Entry 1ODM (X-ray diffraction, 1.15 A resolution); this record covers chain A.

== Chain A ==
Molecule: Isopenicillin N synthase
Source organism: Emericella nidulans (strain FGSC A4 / ATCC 38163 / CBS 112.46 / NRRL 194 / M139)
Notes: EC 1.21.3.1
UniProt: P05326 (IPNS_EMENI); residues 1-331 here = UniProt positions 1-331
Chain sequence (331 residues; numbered 1 to 331; the number before each row is that of its first residue):
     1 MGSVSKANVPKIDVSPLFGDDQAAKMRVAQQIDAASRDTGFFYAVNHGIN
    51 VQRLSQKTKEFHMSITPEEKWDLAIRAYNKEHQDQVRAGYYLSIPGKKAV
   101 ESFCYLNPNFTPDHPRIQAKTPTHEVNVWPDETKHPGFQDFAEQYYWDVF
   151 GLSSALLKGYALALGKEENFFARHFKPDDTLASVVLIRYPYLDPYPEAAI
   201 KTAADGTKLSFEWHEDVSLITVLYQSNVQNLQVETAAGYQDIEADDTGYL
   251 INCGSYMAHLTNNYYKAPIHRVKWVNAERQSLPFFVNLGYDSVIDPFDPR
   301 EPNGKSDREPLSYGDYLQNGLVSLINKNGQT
Not modelled in the structure: 1-2
Ion coordination: Fe2+: His214, Asp216, His270 (together with ASV)
Ligand contacts: ASV (delta-(L-alpha-aminoadipoyl)-L-cysteinyl-D-vinylglycine): Arg87, Tyr91, Cys104, Ser183, Val185, Ile187, Tyr189, Phe211, His214, Asp216, Leu223, Gln225, Val272, Ser281, Pro283, Phe285, Leu321, Leu324, Thr331
Swiss-Prot annotation at these positions:
  - binding site (isopenicillin N): Arg87, Tyr91, Ser183, Tyr189, Ser281
  - binding site (N-[(5S)-5-amino-5-carboxypentanoyl]-L-cysteinyl-D-valine): Arg87, Tyr91, Ser183, Tyr189, His214, Asp216, Ser281
  - binding site (Fe(2+)): His214, Asp216, His270
  - binding site (2-oxoglutarate): Arg279
  - site: Phe211 (Transition state stabilizer)
  - mutagenesis: Lys98 (K98E: Strongly reduced the catalytic activity), Leu223 (L223I/V: Strongly reduced the catalytic activity), Leu231 (L231I/V: Strongly reduced the catalytic activity; L231T: Abolishes the catalytic activity), Val272 (V272T: Strongly reduced the catalytic activity), Pro283 (P283A/I/V: Strongly reduced the catalytic activity; P283L: Abolishes the catalytic activity)

== Summary ==
Bound to chain A: compound ASV. The Fe2+ site is built by His214, Asp216 and His270. From UniProt: 5
isopenicillin N-binding residues, 7 N-[(5S)-5-amino-5-carboxypentanoyl]-L-cysteinyl-D-valine-binding residues,
3 Fe2+-binding residues and residue binding 2-oxoglutarate Arg279.
Chain A is Isopenicillin N synthase (Emericella nidulans (strain FGSC A4 / ATCC 38163 / CBS 112.46 / NRRL 194
/ M139)); the structure, Isopenicillin N synthase from aspergillus nidulans (anaerobic ac-vinylglycine Fe
complex), was determined by X-ray diffraction, deposited together with 1ODN.
